8SN0 - chains D and I of the 12 polymer chains in the assembly; structure by electron microscopy, 3.20 A resolution.

[Chain D]
Molecule: Histone H2B type 1-J
From: Homo sapiens
UniProt: P06899 (H2B1J_HUMAN); residues 0-123 here correspond to UniProt positions 1-124 (UniProt number = residue number + 1)
Amino-acid sequence (128 residues; each row starts with the number of its first residue; numbers below 1 keep their minus sign (Gly-4 is residue -4)):
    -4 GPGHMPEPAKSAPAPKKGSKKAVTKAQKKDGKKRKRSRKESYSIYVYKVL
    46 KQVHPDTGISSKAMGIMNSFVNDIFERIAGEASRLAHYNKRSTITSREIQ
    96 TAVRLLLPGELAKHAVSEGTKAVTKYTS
Not modelled in the structure: -4 to 29
Differences from the reference sequence: expression tag (-4 to -1)
UniProt features mapped onto this chain:
  - modified residue: Pro1 (N-acetylproline), Glu2 (ADP-ribosyl glutamic acid), Lys5 (N6-(2-hydroxyisobutyryl)lysine), Ser6 (ADP-ribosylserine), Lys11 (N6-(beta-hydroxybutyryl)lysine), Lys12 (N6-(2-hydroxyisobutyryl)lysine), Ser14 (Phosphoserine), Lys15 (N6-acetyllysine), Lys16 (N6-(beta-hydroxybutyryl)lysine), Lys20 (N6-(2-hydroxyisobutyryl)lysine), Lys23 (N6-(2-hydroxyisobutyryl)lysine), Lys24 (N6-(2-hydroxyisobutyryl)lysine), Lys34 (N6-(2-hydroxyisobutyryl)lysine), Glu35 (PolyADP-ribosyl glutamic acid), Ser36 (Phosphoserine), Lys43 (N6-(2-hydroxyisobutyryl)lysine), Lys46 (N6-(2-hydroxyisobutyryl)lysine), Lys57 (N6,N6-dimethyllysine), Arg79 (Dimethylated arginine), Lys85 (N6,N6,N6-trimethyllysine) and 6 more in UniProt
  - glycosylation: Ser112 (O-linked (GlcNAc) serine)
  - cross-link (Glycyl lysine isopeptide (Lys-Gly)): Lys5 (interchain with G-Cter in SUMO2), Lys20 (interchain with G-Cter in SUMO2), Lys34 (interchain with G-Cter in ubiquitin), Lys120 (interchain with G-Cter in ubiquitin)

[Chain I]
Molecule: 147-nt DNA strand
From: Homo sapiens
Sequence (147 nucleotides; row label = number of the first residue in the row; numbers below 1 keep their minus sign (DA-73 is residue -73)):
   -73 ATCGAGAATCCCGGTGCCGAGGCCGCTCAATTGGTCGTAGACAGCTCTAG
   -23 CACCGCTTAAACGCACGTACGCGCTGTCCCCCGCGTTTTAACCGCCAAGG
    27 GGATTACTCCCTAGTCTCCAGGCACGTGTCAGATATATACATCCGAT

[Interface between chain D and chain I]
Contacting residue pairs (13; chain D residue first):
  Ser32(D) with DT30(I), hydrogen bond to the phosphate
  Arg33(D) with DC-48(I), base contact; DT-47(I), hydrogen bond to the sugar
  Tyr42(D) with DG-53(I), hydrogen bond to the phosphate
  Gly53(D) with DG-53(I), phosphate contact
  Ile54(D) with DA-54(I), sugar contact; DG-53(I), hydrogen bond to the phosphate
  Ser56(D) with DA-54(I), phosphate contact
  Arg86(D) with DG-34(I), phosphate contact; DA-33(I), salt bridge to the phosphate
  Ser87(D) with DA-35(I), phosphate contact; DG-34(I), hydrogen bond to the phosphate
  Thr88(D) with DG-34(I), phosphate contact
Interface residues without a listed pair, chain D (12 interface residues in all): Lys30, Ser55, Lys85
Interface residues without a listed pair, chain I (11 interface residues in all): DG-52, DG-49, DC-46

[In short]
12 residues of chain D face 11 of chain I across their interface, with 5 hydrogen bonds and 1 salt bridge.
Polar pairs include Arg33(D)-DT-47(I), Ser32(D)-DT30(I) and Tyr42(D)-DG-53(I).
Chain D is Histone H2B type 1-J and chain I is a 147-nt DNA strand, both from Homo sapiens; the structure,
Cryo-EM structure of the human nucleosome core particle in complex with RNF168 and UbcH5c~Ub (UbcH5c
chemically ..., was determined by electron microscopy (same publication as 8SMW, 8SMX, 8SMY, 8SMZ, 8SN1, 8SN2
and 3 further entries).
